4PHZ - chains K and N of the 12 polymer chains in the assembly; structure by X-ray diffraction, 2.59 A resolution.

# Chain K
Name: Particulate methane monooxygenase subunit C
Organism: Methylocystis sp. ATCC 49242
Notes: EC 1.14.18.3
Chain sequence (256 residues; numbered 1 to 256; the number before each row is that of its first residue):
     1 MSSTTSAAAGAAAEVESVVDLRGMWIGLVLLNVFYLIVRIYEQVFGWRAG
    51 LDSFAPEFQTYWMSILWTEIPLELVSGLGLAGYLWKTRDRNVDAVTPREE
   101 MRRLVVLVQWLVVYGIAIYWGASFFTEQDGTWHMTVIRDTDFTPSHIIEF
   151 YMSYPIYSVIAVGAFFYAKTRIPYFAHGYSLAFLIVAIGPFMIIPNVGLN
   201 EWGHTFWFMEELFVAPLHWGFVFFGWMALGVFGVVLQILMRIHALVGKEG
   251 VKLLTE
Not modelled in the structure: 1-15, 198-225
Bound ions: Cu ion: Asp129, His133, His146
Small-molecule neighbours: phosphatidylglycerol (PGT; (1S)-2-{[{[(2R)-2,3-dihydroxypropyl]oxy}(hydroxy)phosphoryl]oxy}-1-[(palmitoyloxy)methyl]ethyl stearate): Gly23, Met24, Gly27, Leu31, Ser76, Leu80, Ala81, Gly82, Tyr83, Leu84, Trp85, Arg102, Val106, Gln109, Trp110, Val113, Ile156, Val159, Ile160, Val162, Gly163, Phe166, Tyr167, Thr170, Arg171
What the authors report for this chain:
  - binding site for phosphatidylglycerol: Arg102, Arg171

# Chain N
Name: unknown peptide
Organism: Methylocystis sp. ATCC 49242
Chain sequence (24 residues; row label = number of the first residue in the row; X marks 24 residues of unknown identity (built as UNK)):
     2 XXXXXXXXXXXXXXXXXXXXXXXX
Small-molecule neighbours: phosphatidylglycerol (PGT; (1S)-2-{[{[(2R)-2,3-dihydroxypropyl]oxy}(hydroxy)phosphoryl]oxy}-1-[(palmitoyloxy)methyl]ethyl stearate): UNK_22, UNK_24, UNK_25

# Chain K / chain N interface
Interface residues of chain K (facing chain N), 14 residues: Asp20, Arg22, Gly23, Ile26, Leu30, Phe34, Tyr41, Thr60, Tyr61, Ser64, Ile65, Thr68, Leu72, Ser76

# Overview
Chain K and chain N make no direct contact in this assembly. Phosphatidylglycerol is bound between chain K and
chain N. Asp129(K), His133(K) and His146(K) form the Cu ion site. The paper reports a binding site for
phosphatidylglycerol at Arg102(K) and Arg171(K).
Chain K is Particulate methane monooxygenase subunit C and chain N is unknown peptide, both from Methylocystis
sp. ATCC 49242; the structure, Crystal structure of particulate methane monooxygenase from Methylocystis sp.
ATCC 49242 (Rockwell), was determined by X-ray diffraction together with 4PI0 and 4PI2 from the same study.
